PDB entry 7OYN | X-ray diffraction, 0.98 A resolution | chains A and B

[Chain A]
Molecule: Carbonic anhydrase 2
From: Homo sapiens
Notes: EC 4.2.1.1
UniProt: P00918 (CAH2_HUMAN); residue numbers follow UniProt; this construct covers 1-260
Amino-acid sequence (260 residues; numbered 1 to 260; the number before each row is that of its first residue):
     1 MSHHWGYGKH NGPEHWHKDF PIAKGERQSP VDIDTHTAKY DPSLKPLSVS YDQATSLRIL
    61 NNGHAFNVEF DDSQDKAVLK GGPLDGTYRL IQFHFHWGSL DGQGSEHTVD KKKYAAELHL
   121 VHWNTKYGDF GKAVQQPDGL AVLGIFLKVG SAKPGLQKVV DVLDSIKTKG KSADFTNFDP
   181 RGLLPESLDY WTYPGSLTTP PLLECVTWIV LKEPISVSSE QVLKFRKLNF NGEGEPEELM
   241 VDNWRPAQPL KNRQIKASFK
Disordered / not traced: 1-3
Metal / ion sites: Zn2+: His94, His96, His119 (shared with 65T_1(B) of chain B)
UniProt features mapped onto this chain:
  - active site: His64 (Proton donor/acceptor)
  - binding site (Zn(2+)): His94, His96, His119
  - binding site (substrate): Thr198, Thr199
  - site: Tyr7 (Fine-tunes the proton-transfer properties of H-64), Asn62 (Fine-tunes the proton-transfer properties of H-64), Asn67 (Fine-tunes the proton-transfer properties of H-64), Gln92 (Involved in the binding of some activators, including histamine and L-histidine)
  - modified residue: Ser2 (N-acetylserine), Ser165 (Phosphoserine), Ser172 (Phosphoserine)

[Chain B]
Molecule: Hit3 (MH57)
Amino-acid sequence (9 residues; row label = number of the first residue in the row):
     1 XSLPFTVYX
Disordered / not traced: 3-9
Modified positions: 65T ((2E)-2-[(4-sulfamoylphenyl)methoxyimino]ethanoic acid) at position 1; NHA (C-dehydroxy-C-amino-asparagine) at position 9
Metal / ion sites: Zn2+: 65T_1 (shared with His94(A), His96(A), His119(A) of chain A)

[How chain A and chain B interact]
Contacting residue pairs (13; chain A residue first):
  Gln92(A) with 65T_1(B)
  His94(A) with 65T_1(B)
  His96(A) with 65T_1(B)
  His119(A) with 65T_1(B)
  Val121(A) with 65T_1(B)
  Phe130(A) with 65T_1(B)
  Val134(A) with 65T_1(B)
  Val142(A) with 65T_1(B)
  Leu197(A) with 65T_1(B)
  Thr198(A) with 65T_1(B)
  Thr199(A) with 65T_1(B)
  Pro201(A) with 65T_1(B)
  Trp208(A) with 65T_1(B)
Other interface residues (no listed pair), chain A (16 interface residues in all): Glu106, Ser196, Leu203
Other interface residues (no listed pair), chain B (2 interface residues in all): Ser2

[In short]
16 residues of chain A face 2 of chain B across their interface. His94(A), His96(A), His119(A) and 65T_1(B)
form the Zn2+ site. Curated annotation (UniProt) lists active-site residue His64(A), 3 Zn2+-binding residues
and substrate-binding residues Thr198(A) and Thr199(A) on chain A.
Chain A is Carbonic anhydrase 2 (Homo sapiens) and chain B is Hit3 (MH57); the structure, Carbonic anhydrase
II in complex with Hit3 (MH57), was determined by X-ray diffraction, deposited together with 7OYM, 7OYO, 7OYP,
7OYQ and 7OYR.
